Entry 4NSI (X-ray diffraction, 2.30 A resolution); this record covers chain A.

Chain A:
Protein: Lysozyme C
Source organism: Gallus gallus
Notes: EC 3.2.1.17
Reference sequence: P00698 (LYSC_CHICK); residues 1-129 here correspond to UniProt positions 19-147 (UniProt number = residue number + 18)
Sequence (129 residues; numbered 1 to 129; the number before each row is that of its first residue):
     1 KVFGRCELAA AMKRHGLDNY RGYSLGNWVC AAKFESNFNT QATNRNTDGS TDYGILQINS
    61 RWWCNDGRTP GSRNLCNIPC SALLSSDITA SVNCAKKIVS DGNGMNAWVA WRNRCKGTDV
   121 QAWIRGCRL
Curated features (UniProtKB/Swiss-Prot):
  - active site: E35, D52
  - binding site (substrate): D101
Disulfides: C6-C127, C30-C115, C64-C80, C76-C94
Ion coordination: carboplatin Pt site 1: R14, H15; carboplatin Pt site 2 near H15 (its only coordinating residue here)
Residues lining bound ligands: citrate anion (FLC): F3, G4, R5, C6, E7
What the authors report for this chain:
  - binding site for carboplatin Pt: H15

Summary:
Chain A binds citrate anion. R14 and H15 coordinate carboplatin Pt site 1. From UniProt: active-site residues
E35 and D52 and substrate-binding residue D101. The paper reports a binding site for carboplatin Pt at H15.
Chain A is Lysozyme C (Gallus gallus); the structure, Carboplatin binding to HEWL in 20% propanol, 20% PEG
4000 at pH5.6, was determined by X-ray diffraction (same publication as 4NSG, 4NSH, 4NSJ, 4LT0 and 4LT3).
